PDB entry 4FL8 | X-ray diffraction, 1.20 A resolution | chains A and B of the 4 polymer chains in the assembly

# Chain A (and B)
Molecule: HIV-1 protease
From: Human immunodeficiency virus 1
Notes: EC 3.4.23.16; chain B of this document is another copy of the same molecule, construct and numbering; everything in this record applies to it too
Reference sequence: P03367 (POL_HV1BR); residues 1-99 here correspond to UniProt positions 501-599 (UniProt number = residue number + 500)
Sequence (99 residues; row label = number of the first residue in the row):
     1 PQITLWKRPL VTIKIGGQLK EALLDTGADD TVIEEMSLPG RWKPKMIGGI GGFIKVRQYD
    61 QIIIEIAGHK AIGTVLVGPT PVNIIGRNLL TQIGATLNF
Construct notes: engineered mutation K7 (Gln507 in P03367), I33 (Leu533 in P03367), I63 (Leu563 in P03367), A67 (Cys567 in P03367), A95 (Cys595 in P03367)
Swiss-Prot annotation at these positions:
  - region (Dimerization of protease): P1 to L5, G49 to K55, N88 to G94, T96 to F99
  - active site: D25 (For protease activity)
  - site: F99 (Cleavage)
What the authors report for this chain:
  - catalytic residues: D25
  - binding site for heptapeptide: D25 to D30, V32, I47, G48 to I50
  - contacts within the chain: V32-I47 (hydrophobic contact), V32-L76 (hydrophobic contact), V32-T80 (hydrophobic contact), V32-I84 (hydrophobic contact), I47-V56 (hydrophobic contact), I47-L76 (hydrophobic contact), I47-I54 (hydrophobic contact)
  - self-association interface (contacts with another copy of this molecule); pairs are residue here / residue on that copy: V32-I50 (hydrophobic contact), I47-I50 (hydrophobic contact)

# How chain A and chain B interact
Residue-residue contacts (101):
  P1(A) with L97(B); N98(B); F99(B), hydrogen bond (backbone-backbone)
  Q2(A) with T96(B); L97(B); N98(B), hydrogen bond
  I3(A) with T96(B); L97(B), hydrogen bond (backbone-backbone); F99(B), hydrophobic
  L5(A) with T26(B); R87(B), hydrogen bond (backbone-side chain); L90(B), hydrophobic; T91(B); A95(B)
  W6(A) with R87(B), hydrogen bond (backbone-side chain); T91(B)
  K7(A) with R87(B)
  R8(A) with D29(B), salt bridge; R87(B)
  P9(A) with T26(B); R87(B)
  L23(A) with G27(B)
  L24(A) with T26(B), hydrogen bond (backbone-side chain); L97(B), hydrophobic; F99(B), hydrophobic
  D25(A) with D25(B); T26(B); G27(B), hydrogen bond (side chain-backbone)
  T26(A) with L5(B); P9(B); L24(B), hydrogen bond (side chain-backbone); D25(B); T26(B), hydrogen bond (side chain-backbone); L97(B)
  G27(A) with L23(B); D25(B), hydrogen bond (backbone-side chain)
  D29(A) with R8(B), salt bridge
  I47(A) with I50(B), hydrophobic
  G48(A) with I50(B)
  G49(A) with I50(B); P81(B)
  I50(A) with I47(B), hydrophobic; G49(B); I50(B), hydrogen bond (backbone-backbone); G51(B), hydrogen bond (backbone-backbone); G52(B); I54(B), hydrophobic; T80(B)
  G51(A) with G51(B); G52(B); I54(B)
  G52(A) with I50(B); G51(B)
  I54(A) with I50(B)
  A67(A) with F99(B), hydrophobic
  H69(A) with F99(B)
  T80(A) with I50(B)
  P81(A) with G49(B); I50(B)
  R87(A) with L5(B), hydrogen bond (side chain-backbone); W6(B), hydrogen bond (side chain-backbone); K7(B); R8(B); P9(B)
  L90(A) with L5(B), hydrophobic
  T91(A) with L5(B); W6(B)
  Q92(A) with W6(B)
  I93(A) with F99(B)
  G94(A) with N98(B); F99(B)
  A95(A) with L5(B); N98(B); F99(B), hydrophobic
  T96(A) with Q2(B), hydrogen bond; I3(B); T4(B); T96(B); L97(B); N98(B), hydrogen bond (backbone-backbone)
  L97(A) with P1(B); Q2(B); I3(B), hydrogen bond (backbone-backbone); L24(B), hydrophobic; T26(B); T96(B); L97(B), hydrophobic
  N98(A) with P1(B); Q2(B), hydrogen bond; G94(B); A95(B); T96(B), hydrogen bond (backbone-backbone); N98(B), hydrogen bond
  F99(A) with P1(B), hydrogen bond (backbone-backbone); I3(B), hydrophobic; L24(B), hydrophobic; A67(B), hydrophobic; H69(B); I93(B); G94(B); A95(B), hydrophobic
Interface residues without a listed pair, chain A (40 interface residues in all): T4, V32, F53, I84
Interface residues without a listed pair, chain B (38 interface residues in all): V32, G48, I84
From the paper, about this interface:
  - residue pairs: V32(A)-I50(B) (hydrophobic contact), I47(A)-I50(B) (hydrophobic contact)

# Overview
The interface between chain A and chain B involves 40 residues on one side and 38 on the other; the contacts
include 21 hydrogen bonds and 2 salt bridges. Among the polar pairs are R8(A)-D29(B), Q2(A)-N98(B) and
L5(A)-R87(B). The paper describes hydrophobic contacts between V32(A) and I50(B) and I47(A) and I50(B). From
the paper: the catalytic residue D25(A); a binding site for heptapeptide at D25(A), V32(A) and I47(A) among
others.
Chain A and chain B are both HIV-1 protease (Human immunodeficiency virus 1); the structure, HIV-1 protease
complexed with gem-diol-amine tetrahedral intermediate, was determined by X-ray diffraction, deposited
together with 4FLG and 4FM6.
